Entry 7YXM (X-ray diffraction, 1.70 A resolution); this record covers chains B and D of the 4 polymer chains in the assembly.

# Chain B (and D)
Protein: Benzoylsuccinyl-CoA thiolase subunit
Source organism: Geobacter metallireducens GS-15
Notes: chain D of this document is another copy of the same molecule, construct and numbering; everything in this record applies to it too
Reference sequence: Q39VG1 (Q39VG1_GEOMG); residue numbers follow UniProt; this construct covers 1-390
Sequence (392 residues; each row starts with the number of its first residue):
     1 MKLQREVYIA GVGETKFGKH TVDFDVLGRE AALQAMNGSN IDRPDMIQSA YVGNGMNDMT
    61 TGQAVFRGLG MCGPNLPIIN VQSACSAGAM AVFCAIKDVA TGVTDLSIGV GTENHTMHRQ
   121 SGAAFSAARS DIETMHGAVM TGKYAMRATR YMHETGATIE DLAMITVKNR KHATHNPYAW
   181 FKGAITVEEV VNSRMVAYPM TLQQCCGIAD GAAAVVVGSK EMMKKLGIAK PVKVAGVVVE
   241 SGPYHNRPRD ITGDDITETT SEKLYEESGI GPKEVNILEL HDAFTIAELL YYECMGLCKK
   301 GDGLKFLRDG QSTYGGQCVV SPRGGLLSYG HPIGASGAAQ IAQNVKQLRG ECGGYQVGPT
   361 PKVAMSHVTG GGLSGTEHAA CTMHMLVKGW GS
Differences from the reference sequence: expression tag (391-392)
Ion coordination: Mg2+ near Asp-45 (its only coordinating residue here)
Ligand contacts: PE8 (3,6,9,12,15,18,21-heptaoxatricosane-1,23-diol): Asp-42, Pro-44, Asp-45, Leu-69, Gly-70, Met-71, Asn-75
From the paper describing this entry:
  - catalytic residues: Cys-85, His-281, His-331, Thr-369 to Gly-372, His-378 (proposed by the authors, not directly observed)

# How chain B and chain D interact
Residue-residue contacts - 93 pairs, chain B then chain D:
  Gln-4(B) / Thr-101(D)  hydrogen bond (side chain-backbone)
  Gln-4(B) / Gly-102(D)
  Gln-4(B) / Val-103(D)
  Asp-23(B) / Ser-130(D)  hydrogen bond
  Phe-24(B) / Ser-130(D)
  Tyr-51(B) / Lys-97(D)  hydrogen bond
  Gly-55(B) / Met-59(D)
  Met-56(B) / Met-59(D)  hydrophobic
  Asn-57(B) / Arg-129(D)
  Asp-58(B) / Gln-82(D)
  Asp-58(B) / Ala-128(D)
  Asp-58(B) / Arg-129(D)  hydrogen bond (side chain-backbone)
  Asp-58(B) / Ser-130(D)  hydrogen bond (side chain-backbone)
  Met-59(B) / Gly-55(D)
  Met-59(B) / Met-56(D)  hydrophobic
  Met-59(B) / Gln-82(D)
  Met-59(B) / Ser-83(D)  hydrogen bond (backbone-backbone)
  Met-59(B) / Ala-84(D)  hydrogen bond (backbone-backbone)
  Met-59(B) / Ile-333(D)  hydrophobic
  Thr-60(B) / Ser-83(D)
  Thr-60(B) / Ala-84(D)
  Thr-60(B) / Ala-379(D)
  Gln-63(B) / Ser-83(D)  hydrogen bond
  Gln-63(B) / Leu-373(D)
  Gln-63(B) / Ala-379(D)
  Gln-63(B) / Ala-380(D)
  Ala-64(B) / Leu-373(D)
  Arg-67(B) / Asp-131(D)  salt bridge
  Arg-67(B) / Tyr-244(D)
  Arg-67(B) / Leu-373(D)
  Arg-67(B) / Ser-374(D)  hydrogen bond (side chain-backbone)
  Cys-72(B) / Ser-241(D)
  Cys-72(B) / Gly-242(D)
  Cys-72(B) / Pro-243(D)
  Gly-73(B) / Ser-241(D)  hydrogen bond (backbone-side chain)
  Pro-74(B) / Glu-240(D)
  Pro-74(B) / Ser-241(D)
  Leu-76(B) / Ser-241(D)  hydrogen bond (backbone-side chain)
  Pro-77(B) / Val-239(D)
  Ile-78(B) / Ser-83(D)
  Ile-78(B) / Met-90(D)
  Ile-78(B) / Ser-241(D)
  Ile-79(B) / Val-81(D)  hydrophobic
  Ile-79(B) / Met-90(D)  hydrophobic
  Ile-79(B) / Phe-93(D)  hydrophobic
  Ile-79(B) / Cys-94(D)  hydrophobic
  Asn-80(B) / Asn-80(D)
  Asn-80(B) / Val-81(D)
  Asn-80(B) / Gln-82(D)  hydrogen bond (backbone-backbone)
  Asn-80(B) / Ser-83(D)  hydrogen bond
  Val-81(B) / Ile-79(D)  hydrophobic
  Val-81(B) / Asn-80(D)
  Gln-82(B) / Asp-58(D)
  Gln-82(B) / Met-59(D)
  Gln-82(B) / Asn-80(D)  hydrogen bond (backbone-backbone)
  Gln-82(B) / Gln-82(D)  hydrogen bond
  Ser-83(B) / Met-59(D)  hydrogen bond (backbone-backbone)
  Ser-83(B) / Thr-60(D)
  Ser-83(B) / Gln-63(D)  hydrogen bond
  Ser-83(B) / Ile-78(D)
  Ser-83(B) / Asn-80(D)  hydrogen bond
  Ala-84(B) / Met-59(D)  hydrogen bond (backbone-backbone)
  Ala-84(B) / Thr-60(D)
  Met-90(B) / Ile-78(D)
  Met-90(B) / Ile-79(D)  hydrophobic
  Phe-93(B) / Ile-79(D)  hydrophobic
  Lys-97(B) / Tyr-51(D)  hydrogen bond
  Lys-97(B) / Asp-98(D)  salt bridge
  Asp-98(B) / Lys-97(D)  salt bridge
  Thr-101(B) / Gln-4(D)  hydrogen bond (backbone-side chain)
  Thr-101(B) / Thr-101(D)
  Thr-101(B) / Val-103(D)
  Gly-102(B) / Gln-4(D)
  Val-103(B) / Gln-4(D)
  Val-103(B) / Thr-101(D)
  His-118(B) / Ser-130(D)
  Val-239(B) / Pro-77(D)
  Glu-240(B) / Pro-74(D)
  Ser-241(B) / Cys-72(D)
  Ser-241(B) / Gly-73(D)  hydrogen bond (side chain-backbone)
  Ser-241(B) / Pro-74(D)
  Ser-241(B) / Leu-76(D)  hydrogen bond (side chain-backbone)
  Ser-241(B) / Ile-78(D)
  Gly-242(B) / Cys-72(D)
  Pro-243(B) / Cys-72(D)
  Tyr-244(B) / Arg-67(D)
  Ile-333(B) / Met-59(D)  hydrophobic
  Leu-373(B) / Ala-64(D)  hydrophobic
  Leu-373(B) / Arg-67(D)
  Ser-374(B) / Arg-67(D)  hydrogen bond (backbone-side chain)
  Ala-379(B) / Thr-60(D)
  Ala-379(B) / Gln-63(D)
  Ala-380(B) / Gln-63(D)
Interface residues without a listed pair, chain B (51 interface residues in all): Met-1, Cys-94, Ala-124, Thr-259, Lys-263, Gly-371, Thr-376
Interface residues without a listed pair, chain D (51 interface residues in all): Met-1, Met-71, Asn-75, Thr-259, Lys-263, Gly-371

# In short
The chain B/chain D interface involves 51 residues from each chain, with 24 hydrogen bonds and 3 salt bridges.
Polar pairs include Arg-67(B)/Asp-131(D), Lys-97(B)/Asp-98(D) and Gln-4(B)/Thr-101(D). Ligands of chain B:
compound PE8. From the paper: catalytic residues Cys-85(B), His-281(B) and His-331(B) among others.
Both chains are Benzoylsuccinyl-CoA thiolase subunit (Geobacter metallireducens GS-15). Entry 7YXM
(Benzoylsuccinyl-CoA thiolase with coenzyme A) was determined by X-ray diffraction, deposited together with
7PXP and 7PYT.
